1Y4R - chains A and B of the 4 polymer chains in the assembly; structure by X-ray diffraction, 2.22 A resolution.

Chain A:
Protein: Hemoglobin alpha chain
Organism: Homo sapiens
UniProtKB: P69905 (HBA_HUMAN); residues 1-141 here = UniProt positions 1-141
Sequence (141 residues; numbered 1 to 141; the number before each row is that of its first residue):
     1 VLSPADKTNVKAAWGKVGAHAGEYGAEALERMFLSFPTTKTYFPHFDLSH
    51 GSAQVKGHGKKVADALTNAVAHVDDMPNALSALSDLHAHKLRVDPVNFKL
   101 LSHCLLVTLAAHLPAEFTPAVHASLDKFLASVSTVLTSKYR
Swiss-Prot annotation at these positions:
  - site: Lys61 (Not glycated)
Bound ions: heme Fe near His87 (its only coordinating residue here)
Residues lining bound ligands: heme (HEM): Met32, Thr39, Tyr42, Phe43, His45, Phe46, His58, Lys61, Val62, Ala65, Leu66, Leu83, Leu86, His87, Leu91, Val93, Asn97, Phe98, Leu101, Val132, Ser133, Leu136

Chain B:
Protein: Hemoglobin beta chain
Organism: Homo sapiens
UniProtKB: P68871 (HBB_HUMAN); residues 1-146 here = UniProt positions 1-146
Sequence (146 residues; each row starts with the number of its first residue):
     1 MHLTPEEKSAVTALWGKVNVDEVGGEALGRLLVVYPWTQRFFESAGDLST
    51 PDAVMGNPKVKAHGKKVLGAFSDGLAHLDNLKGTFATLSELHCDKLHVDP
   101 ENFRLLGNVLVCVLAHHFGKEFTPPVQAAYQKVVAGVANALAHKYH
Sequence notes: engineered mutation Met1 (Val in P68871), Ala45 (Phe in P68871)
Bound ions: heme Fe near His92 (its only coordinating residue here)
Residues lining bound ligands: heme (HEM): Leu31, Thr38, Phe41, Phe42, His63, Lys66, Val67, Ala70, Phe71, Phe85, Leu88, Leu91, His92, Leu96, Val98, Asn102, Phe103, Leu106, Val137, Leu141

Interface between chain A and chain B:
Contacting residue pairs (36; chain A residue first):
  Glu30(A) - Pro124(B)
  Arg31(A) - Phe122(B)  hydrogen bond (side chain-backbone)
  Arg31(A) - Thr123(B)
  Arg31(A) - Pro124(B)
  Arg31(A) - Gln127(B)  hydrogen bond
  Leu34(A) - Pro124(B)
  Leu34(A) - Pro125(B)
  Leu34(A) - Ala128(B)
  Ser35(A) - Gln127(B)
  Ser35(A) - Ala128(B)
  Ser35(A) - Gln131(B)
  His103(A) - Asn108(B)
  His103(A) - Gln127(B)
  His103(A) - Gln131(B)  hydrogen bond
  Cys104(A) - Gln127(B)
  Val107(A) - Val111(B)  hydrophobic
  Val107(A) - Cys112(B)  hydrophobic
  Val107(A) - Ala115(B)
  Val107(A) - Gln127(B)
  Ala110(A) - Cys112(B)
  Ala110(A) - Ala115(B)
  Ala110(A) - His116(B)
  Ala111(A) - Ala115(B)
  Ala111(A) - Gly119(B)
  Pro114(A) - His116(B)  hydrogen bond (backbone-side chain)
  Phe117(A) - Arg30(B)  hydrogen bond (backbone-side chain)
  Phe117(A) - His116(B)
  Thr118(A) - Arg30(B)
  Pro119(A) - Arg30(B)
  Pro119(A) - Val33(B)
  Pro119(A) - Met55(B)  hydrophobic
  His122(A) - Arg30(B)  hydrogen bond
  His122(A) - Val34(B)
  Ala123(A) - Val34(B)  hydrophobic
  Asp126(A) - Val34(B)
  Asp126(A) - Tyr35(B)
Other interface residues (no listed pair), chain A (21 interface residues in all): Phe36, Lys99, Leu106, Leu113, Ala120
Other interface residues (no listed pair), chain B (20 interface residues in all): Pro51, Lys120

Summary:
Chain A and chain B form an interface of 21 and 20 residues respectively; the contacts include 6 hydrogen
bonds. Polar contacts include Arg31(A)-Phe122(B), Arg31(A)-Gln127(B) and His103(A)-Gln131(B). Bound to chain
A: heme. Bound to chain B: heme.
Chain A is Hemoglobin alpha chain and chain B is Hemoglobin beta chain, both from Homo sapiens; the structure,
T-To-T(High) quaternary transitions in human hemoglobin: betaF45A deoxy low-salt (1 test set), was determined
by X-ray diffraction (same publication as 1XXT, 1XY0, 1XZ5, 1XZ7, 1XZU, 1XZV and 45 further entries).
